PDB entry 2OC7 | X-ray diffraction, 2.70 A resolution | chains A and D of the 4 polymer chains in the assembly

Chain A:
Protein: Hepatitis C Virus
Organism: Hepatitis C virus
UniProt: Q9ELS8 (Q9ELS8_9HEPC); residues 1-181 here correspond to UniProt positions 1027-1207 (UniProt number = residue number + 1026)
Chain sequence (200 residues; numbered -10 to 189; the number before each row is that of its first residue; numbers below 1 keep their minus sign (Met-10 is residue -10)):
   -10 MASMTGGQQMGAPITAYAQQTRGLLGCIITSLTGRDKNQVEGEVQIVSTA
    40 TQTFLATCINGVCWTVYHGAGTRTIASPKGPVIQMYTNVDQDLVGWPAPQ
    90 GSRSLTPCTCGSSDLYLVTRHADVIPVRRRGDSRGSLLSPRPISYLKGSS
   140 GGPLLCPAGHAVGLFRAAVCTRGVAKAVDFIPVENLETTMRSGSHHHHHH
Unresolved in the structure: -10 to 0, 182-189
Sequence notes: cloning artifact (-10 to 0, 182-183); conflict Arg119 (Gln1145 in Q9ELS8); expression tag (184-189)
Covalent attachments: compound HU4 linked to Ser139
Ligand contacts:
  - HU4 (tert-butyl {(1S)-2-[(1R,2S,5R)-2-({[(1S)-3-amino-1-(cyclobutylmethyl)-2,3-dioxopropyl]amino}carbonyl)-7,7-dimethyl-6-oxa-3-azabicyclo[3.2.0]hept-3-yl]-1-cyclohexyl-2-oxoethyl}carbamate): Gln41, Thr42, Phe43, Val55, His57, Asp81, Arg123, Ile132, Leu135, Lys136, Gly137, Ser138, Phe154, Arg155, Ala156, Ala157, Val158, Cys159, Asp168
  - Zn2+ (ZN): Cys97, Thr98, Cys99, Gly100, Ser101, Cys145, Ala147

Chain D:
Protein: Hepatitis C Virus
Notes: engineered mutation(s): C22S
UniProt: Q9QP06 (Q9QP06_9HEPC); residues 21-39 here correspond to UniProt positions 1678-1696 (UniProt number = residue number + 1657)
Chain sequence (23 residues; each row starts with the number of its first residue):
    19 KKGSVVIVGRIVLSGKPAIIPKK
Unresolved in the structure: 19-20, 37-41
Sequence notes: cloning artifact (19-20, 40-41)

Chain A / chain D interface:
Contacting residue pairs (8):
  Thr4(A) - Leu31(D)  hydrogen bond (side chain-backbone)
  Thr4(A) - Ser32(D)
  Ala5(A) - Ser32(D)
  Tyr6(A) - Ser32(D)
  Tyr6(A) - Lys34(D)
  Tyr6(A) - Pro35(D)
  Ala7(A) - Lys34(D)  hydrogen bond (backbone-side chain)
  Gln8(A) - Ala36(D)
Interface residues without a listed pair, chain D (6 interface residues in all): Gly33

Summary:
5 residues of chain A and 6 residues of chain D are in contact, with 2 hydrogen bonds. Polar contacts include
Thr4(A)-Leu31(D) and Ala7(A)-Lys34(D). Ligands of chain A: Zn2+. Compound HU4 is covalently linked to
Ser139(A).
Chain A is Hepatitis C Virus (Hepatitis C virus) and chain D is Hepatitis C Virus; the structure, Structure of
Hepatitis C Viral NS3 protease domain complexed with NS4A peptide and ketoamide SCH571696, was determined by
X-ray diffraction, deposited together with 2O8M, 2OBO, 2OBQ, 2OC0, 2OC1 and 2OC8.
